4U90 - chains A and D of the 3 polymer chains in the assembly; structure by X-ray diffraction, 2.00 A resolution.

[Chain A]
Molecule: Gephyrin
Organism: Rattus norvegicus
Notes: EC 2.7.7.75, 2.10.1.1; fragment: Gephyrin E domain
UniProtKB: Q03555 (GEPH_RAT), isoform Q03555-2; residues 318-736 here correspond to UniProt positions 344-762 (UniProt number = residue number + 26)
Sequence (419 residues; row label = number of the first residue in the row):
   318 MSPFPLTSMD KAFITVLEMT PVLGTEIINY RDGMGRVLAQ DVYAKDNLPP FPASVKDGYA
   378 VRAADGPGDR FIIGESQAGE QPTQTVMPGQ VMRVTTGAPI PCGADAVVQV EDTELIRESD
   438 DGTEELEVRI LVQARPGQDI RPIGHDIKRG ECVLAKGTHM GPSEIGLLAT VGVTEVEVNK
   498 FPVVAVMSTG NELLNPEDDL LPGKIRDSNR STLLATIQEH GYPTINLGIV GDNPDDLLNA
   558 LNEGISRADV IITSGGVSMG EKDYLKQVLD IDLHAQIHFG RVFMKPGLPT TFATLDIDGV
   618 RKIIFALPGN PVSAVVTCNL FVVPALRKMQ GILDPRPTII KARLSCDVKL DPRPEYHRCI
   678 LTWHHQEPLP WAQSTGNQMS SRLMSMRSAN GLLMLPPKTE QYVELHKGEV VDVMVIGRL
Disordered / not traced: 318, 575-579, 696-697
Residues lining bound ligands: 1,4-butanediol (BU1): Val378, Arg379, Ala380, Asp382, Gly383, Pro384, Arg387, Val408, Val425, Ile447, Val449, Gln450, Ala451

[Chain D]
Molecule: Gamma-aminobutyric acid receptor subunit alpha-3
Notes: engineered mutation(s): Addition of Cysteine at the C terminus
UniProtKB: P20236 (GBRA3_RAT); residues 368-376 here correspond to UniProt positions 396-404 (UniProt number = residue number + 28)
Sequence (10 residues; each row starts with the number of its first residue):
   368 FNIVGTTYPC
Differences from the reference sequence: expression tag (377)
Residues lining bound ligands: 3F8 (1,1'-[ethane-1,2-diylbis(oxyethane-2,1-diyl)]bis(1H-pyrrole-2,5-dione)): Tyr375, Pro376, Cys377

[How chain A and chain D interact]
Contacting residue pairs - 27 pairs, chain A then chain D:
  Met326(A) - Ile370(D)  hydrophobic
  Met326(A) - Val371(D)  hydrophobic
  Asp327(A) - Asn369(D)  hydrogen bond
  Asp327(A) - Ile370(D)
  Asp327(A) - Val371(D)
  Phe330(A) - Phe368(D)  hydrophobic
  Phe330(A) - Ile370(D)  hydrophobic
  Leu637(A) - Ile370(D)  hydrophobic
  Arg653(A) - Phe368(D)
  Pro654(A) - Phe368(D)
  Ile656(A) - Phe368(D)  hydrophobic
  Ile656(A) - Asn369(D)
  Lys658(A) - Thr373(D)  hydrogen bond
  Tyr673(A) - Ile370(D)  hydrogen bond (side chain-backbone)
  Tyr673(A) - Val371(D)
  Met711(A) - Asn369(D)
  Met711(A) - Ile370(D)
  Met711(A) - Gly372(D)
  Pro713(A) - Gly372(D)
  Pro713(A) - Thr373(D)
  Pro713(A) - Thr374(D)
  Pro714(A) - Val371(D)
  Tyr719(A) - Thr374(D)
  Val727(A) - Tyr375(D)  hydrophobic
  Asp729(A) - Gly372(D)
  Asp729(A) - Thr373(D)  hydrogen bond
  Met731(A) - Ile370(D)  hydrophobic
Interface residues without a listed pair, chain A (18 interface residues in all): Pro671, Leu712

[In short]
The interface between chain A and chain D involves 18 residues on one side and 8 on the other; the contacts
include 4 hydrogen bonds. Polar contacts include Asp327(A)-Asn369(D), Lys658(A)-Thr373(D) and
Tyr673(A)-Ile370(D). Chain A binds 1,4-butanediol. Chain D binds compound 3F8.
Chain A is Gephyrin (Rattus norvegicus) and chain D is Gamma-aminobutyric acid receptor subunit alpha-3; the
structure, GephE in complex with PEG crosslinked GABA receptor alpha3 subunit derived dimeric peptide, was
determined by X-ray diffraction, deposited together with 4U91.
